8UUD - chains H and U of the 4 polymer chains in the assembly; structure by X-ray diffraction, 2.40 A resolution.

== Chain H ==
Protein: Coagulation factor VII Heavy Chain
Source organism: Homo sapiens
Notes: EC 3.4.21.21
Reference sequence: P08709 (FA7_HUMAN); residues 16-269 here correspond to UniProt positions 213-466 (UniProt number = residue number + 197)
Sequence (254 residues; numbered 16 to 269; the number before each row is that of its first residue):
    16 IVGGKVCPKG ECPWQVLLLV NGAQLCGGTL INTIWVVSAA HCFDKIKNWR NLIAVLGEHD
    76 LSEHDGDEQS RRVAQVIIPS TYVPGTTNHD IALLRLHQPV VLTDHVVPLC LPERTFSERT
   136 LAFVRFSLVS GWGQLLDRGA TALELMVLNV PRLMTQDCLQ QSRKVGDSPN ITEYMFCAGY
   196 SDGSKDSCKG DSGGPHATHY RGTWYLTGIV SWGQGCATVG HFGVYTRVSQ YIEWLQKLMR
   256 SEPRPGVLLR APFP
Disulfides: Cys22-Cys27, Cys41-Cys57, Cys173-Cys192, Cys203-Cys231
Bound ions: Ca2+: Glu73, Asp75, Glu78, Glu83
Residues lining bound ligands: bcx2627 (XGX; (1P)-2'-[(4-carbamimidoylphenyl)carbamoyl]-4'-ethenyl-4-[(2-methylpropyl)carbamoyl][1,1'-biphenyl]-2-carboxylic acid): Gln39, Leu40, Cys41, His56, Thr101, Thr102, Asp105, Gln149, Asp201, Ser202, Cys203, Lys204, Gly205, Asp206, Ser207, Val225, Ser226, Trp227, Gly228, Gly230, Cys231, Thr233, Gly238
Curated features (UniProtKB/Swiss-Prot):
  - active site (Charge relay system): His56, Asp105, Ser207
  - binding site (substrate): Asp201
  - glycosylation: Asn185 (N-linked (GlcNAc...) asparagine)

== Chain U ==
Protein: Tissue factor
Source organism: Homo sapiens
Reference sequence: P13726 (TF_HUMAN); residues 91-210 here correspond to UniProt positions 123-242 (UniProt number = residue number + 32)
Sequence (116 residues; row label = number of the first residue in the row; note: 4 numbers in that range are skipped by the numbering (no residue carries them; nothing is unmodelled there)):
    91 EPLYENSPEF TPYLETNLGQ PTIQSFEQVG TKVNVTVEDE RTLVRRNNTF LSLRDVFGKD
   151 LIYTLYYW
   163 SGKKTAKTNT NEFLIDVDKG ENYCFSVQAV IPSRTVNRKS TDSPVECM
Disulfides: Cys186-Cys209
Curated features (UniProtKB/Swiss-Prot):
  - motif: Trp158 (WKS motif)
  - glycosylation (N-linked (GlcNAc...) asparagine): Asn124, Asn137

== Chain H / chain U interface ==
Contacting residue pairs - 7 pairs, chain H then chain U:
  Met169(H) with Glu91(U); Tyr94(U)
  Thr170(H) with Glu91(U), hydrogen bond (backbone-side chain)
  Gln171(H) with Tyr94(U), hydrogen bond (side chain-backbone)
  Asp172(H) with Tyr94(U), hydrogen bond; Asn96(U)
  Arg242(H) with Glu91(U), salt bridge
Also at the interface, not in a pair above, chain U (5 interface residues in all): Pro92, Leu93

== Summary ==
Chain H and chain U each contribute 5 residues to their interface; the contacts include 3 hydrogen bonds and 1
salt bridge. Polar pairs include Arg242(H)-Glu91(U), Thr170(H)-Glu91(U) and Gln171(H)-Tyr94(U). Chain H binds
bcx2627. From UniProt: 3 active-site residues and substrate-binding residue Asp201(H) on chain H.
Chain H is Coagulation factor VII Heavy Chain and chain U is Tissue factor, both from Homo sapiens; the
structure, BCX2627 complexed with human FVIIa and soluble Tissue Factor, was determined by X-ray diffraction.
